PDB entry 7WUQ | electron microscopy, 2.90 A resolution | chains B and R of the 5 polymer chains in the assembly

== Chain B ==
Name: Guanine nucleotide-binding protein G(I)/G(S)/G(T) subunit beta-1
From: Homo sapiens
Reference sequence: P62873 (GBB1_HUMAN); numbering as in UniProt (aligned over 2-340)
Chain sequence (358 residues; row label = number of the first residue in the row; numbers below 1 keep their minus sign (Met-17 is residue -17)):
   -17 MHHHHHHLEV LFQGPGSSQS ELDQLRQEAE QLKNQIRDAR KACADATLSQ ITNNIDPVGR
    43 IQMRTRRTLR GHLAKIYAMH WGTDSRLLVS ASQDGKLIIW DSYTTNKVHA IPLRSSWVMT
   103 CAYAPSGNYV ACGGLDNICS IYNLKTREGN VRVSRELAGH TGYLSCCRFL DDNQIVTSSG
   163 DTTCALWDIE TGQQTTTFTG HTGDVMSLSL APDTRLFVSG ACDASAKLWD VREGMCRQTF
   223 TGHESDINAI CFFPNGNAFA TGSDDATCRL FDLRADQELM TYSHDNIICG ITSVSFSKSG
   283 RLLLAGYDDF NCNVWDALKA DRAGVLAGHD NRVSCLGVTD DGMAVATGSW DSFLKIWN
Not modelled in the structure: -17 to 6
Construct notes: expression tag (-17 to 1)
Curated features (UniProtKB/Swiss-Prot):
  - modified residue: Ser2 (N-acetylserine), His266 (Phosphohistidine)
  - natural variant: Leu30 (L30F: In MRD42; uncertain significance), Arg52 (R52G: In MRD42), Gly64 (G64V: In MRD42), Asp76 (D76E: In MRD42; D76G: In MRD42), Gly77 (G77S: In MRD42), Lys78 (K78R: In MRD42), Ile80 (I80N: In MRD42; I80T: In MRD42), His91 (H91R: In MRD42; uncertain significance), Ala92 (A92T: In MRD42), Pro94 (P94S: In MRD42), Leu95 (L95P: In MRD42), Arg96 (R96L: In MRD42), 5 further natural variant entries in UniProt

== Chain R ==
Name: Adhesion G-protein coupled receptor G2, mCherry
From: Mus musculus
Reference sequence: Q8CJ12 (AGRG2_MOUSE); residues 597-1009 carry their UniProt numbers (413 of 649 residues fall inside the UniProt entry; the rest is not from it)
Chain sequence (683 residues; each row starts with the number of its first residue):
   581 MKTIIALSYI FCLVFAHLTS FGILLDLSRT SLPPSQMMAL TFITYIGCGL SSIFLSVTLV
   641 TYIAFEKIRR DYPSKILIQL CAALLLLNLI FLLDSWIALY NTRGFCIAVA VFLHYFLLVS
   701 FTWMGLEAFH MYLALVKVFN TYIRKYILKF CIVGWGIPAV VVSIVLTISP DNYGIGSYGK
   761 FPNGTPDDFC WINSNVVFYI TVVGYFCVIF LLNVSMFIVV LVQLCRIKKK KQLGAQRKTS
   821 IQDLRSIAGL TFLLGITWGF AFFAWGPVNV TFMYLFAIFN TLQGFFIFIF YCAAKENVRK
   881 QWRRYLCCGK LRLAENSDWS KTATNGLKKQ TVNQGVSSSS NSLQSSCNST NSTTLLVNSD
   941 CSVHASGNGN ASTERNGVSF SVQNGDVCLH DLTGKQHMFS DKEDSCNGKS RIALRRTSKR
  1001 GSLHFIEQMH HHHHHHHGSA ENLYFQGMVS KGEEDNMAII KEFMRFKVHM EGSVNGHEFE
  1061 IEGEGEGRPY EGTQTAKLKV TKGGPLPFAW DILSPQFMYG SKAYVKHPAD IPDYLKLSFP
  1121 EGFKWERVMN FEDGGVVTVT QDSSLQDGEF IYKVKLRGTN FPSDGPVMQK KTMGWEASSE
  1181 RMYPEDGALK GEIKQRLKLK DGGHYDAEVK TTYKAKKPVQ LPGAYNVNIK LDITSHNEDY
  1241 TIVEQYERAE GRHSTGGMDE LYK
Not modelled in the structure: 581-596, 758-767, 846, 886-1263
Disulfides: Cys686-Cys770
Construct notes: expression tag (581-596); linker (1010-1027)
Curated features (UniProtKB/Swiss-Prot):
  - region: Ser600 to Ser611 (Stachel)
  - binding site (3beta-hydroxyandrost-5-en-17-one): Asn860
  - site: Leu598, Thr599 (Cleavage)
  - modified residue: Ser1002 (Phosphoserine)
  - glycosylation: Asn849 (N-linked (GlcNAc...) asparagine)

== How chain B and chain R interact ==
Contacting residue pairs - 6 pairs, chain B then chain R:
  Arg52(B) - Glu646(R)  salt bridge
  Gly310(B) - Lys647(R)
  His311(B) - Lys647(R)
  Asp312(B) - Arg650(R)
  Asp333(B) - Arg650(R)  salt bridge
  Phe335(B) - Arg650(R)
Interface residues without a listed pair, chain B (7 interface residues in all): Ala309
Interface residues without a listed pair, chain R (4 interface residues in all): Arg884

== In short ==
The interface between chain B and chain R involves 7 residues on one side and 4 on the other; the contacts
include 2 salt bridges. Among the polar pairs are Arg52(B)-Glu646(R) and Asp333(B)-Arg650(R). From UniProt:
residue binding 3beta-hydroxyandrost-5-en-17-one Asn860(R) on chain R.
Here chain B is Guanine nucleotide-binding protein G(I)/G(S)/G(T) subunit beta-1 (Homo sapiens) and chain R is
Adhesion G-protein coupled receptor G2, mCherry (Mus musculus). Entry 7WUQ (Tethered peptide activation
mechanism of adhesion GPCRs ADGRG2 and ADGRG4) was determined by electron microscopy, deposited together with
7WUI and 7WUJ.
